Entry 8GDO (X-ray diffraction, 1.95 A resolution); this record covers chains H and L.

[Chain H]
Protein: DH1010 Fab Heavy Chain
Source organism: Homo sapiens
Notes: antibody fragment or engineered binder
Amino-acid sequence (222 residues; each row starts with the number of its first residue; a row labelled like 82A-82C holds insertion residues (82A, then the next letters in order)):
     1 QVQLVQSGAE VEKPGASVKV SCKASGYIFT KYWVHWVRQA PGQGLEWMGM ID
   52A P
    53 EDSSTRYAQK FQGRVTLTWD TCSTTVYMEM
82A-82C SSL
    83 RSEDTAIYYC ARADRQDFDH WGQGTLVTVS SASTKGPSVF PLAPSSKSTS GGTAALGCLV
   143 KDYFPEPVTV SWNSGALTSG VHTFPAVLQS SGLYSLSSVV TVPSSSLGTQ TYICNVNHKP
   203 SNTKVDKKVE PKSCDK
Unresolved in the structure: 128-132
Cystine bridges: Cys22-Cys92, Cys140-Cys196

[Chain L]
Protein: DH1010 Fab Light chain
Source organism: Homo sapiens
Notes: antibody fragment or engineered binder
Amino-acid sequence (219 residues; each row starts with the number of its first residue; a row labelled like 27A-27E holds insertion residues (27A, then the next letters in order)):
     1 DIVMTQTPLS SPVTLGQPAS ISCRSSQ
27A-27E SLLHS
    28 DGNTYLSWLQ QRPGQPPRLL IYKVSNRFSE VPDRFSGSGA GTDFTLKISR VEAEDVGIYY
    88 CMQGTQFPRT FGQGTKLEIE RTVAAPSVFI FPPSDEQLKS GTASVVCLLN NFYPREAKVQ
   148 WKVDNALQSG NSQESVTEQD SKDSTYSLSS TLTLSKADYE KHKVYACEVT HQGLSSPVTK
   208 SFNRGEC
Cystine bridges: Cys23-Cys88, Cys134-Cys194

[Interface between chain H and chain L]
Cross-chain cystine bridges: Cys216(H)-Cys214(L)
Residue-residue contacts (67; chain H residue first):
  Gln39(H) - Gln38(L)  hydrogen bond
  Gln39(H) - Tyr87(L)  hydrogen bond
  Gln43(H) - Tyr87(L)
  Gly44(H) - Tyr87(L)
  Leu45(H) - Tyr87(L)  hydrophobic
  Leu45(H) - Phe98(L)
  Trp47(H) - Phe94(L)  hydrophobic
  Trp47(H) - Pro95(L)  hydrophobic
  Trp47(H) - Arg96(L)
  Met50(H) - Phe94(L)  hydrophobic
  Arg58(H) - Phe94(L)
  Tyr91(H) - Gln38(L)  hydrogen bond
  Tyr91(H) - Gln42(L)
  Tyr91(H) - Pro43(L)  hydrophobic
  Arg97(H) - Tyr32(L)
  Arg97(H) - Lys50(L)  hydrogen bond (backbone-side chain)
  Gln98(H) - Tyr32(L)
  Gln98(H) - Met89(L)
  Gln98(H) - Arg96(L)  hydrogen bond
  Asp99(H) - Tyr49(L)
  Asp99(H) - Lys50(L)  salt bridge
  Phe100(H) - Leu36(L)
  Phe100(H) - Leu46(L)
  Phe100(H) - Met89(L)  hydrophobic
  Asp101(H) - Leu46(L)
  Asp101(H) - Phe55(L)
  His102(H) - Phe55(L)
  Trp103(H) - Leu36(L)
  Trp103(H) - Pro43(L)  hydrophobic
  Trp103(H) - Pro44(L)
  Gly104(H) - Pro43(L)
  Phe122(H) - Ser121(L)
  Phe122(H) - Gln124(L)
  Pro123(H) - Ser121(L)
  Pro123(H) - Glu123(L)
  Leu124(H) - Phe118(L)
  Leu124(H) - Val133(L)  hydrophobic
  Ala125(H) - Phe118(L)
  Thr135(H) - Phe116(L)
  Ala137(H) - Phe116(L)  hydrophobic
  Ala137(H) - Phe118(L)
  Ala137(H) - Leu135(L)  hydrophobic
  Leu141(H) - Ser131(L)
  Lys143(H) - Gln124(L)
  Lys143(H) - Ser131(L)
  His164(H) - Asn137(L)
  His164(H) - Asn138(L)  hydrogen bond
  His164(H) - Asp167(L)
  His164(H) - Ser174(L)  hydrogen bond
  Phe166(H) - Leu135(L)  hydrophobic
  Phe166(H) - Ser162(L)
  Phe166(H) - Thr164(L)
  Phe166(H) - Ser174(L)
  Phe166(H) - Leu175(L)
  Phe166(H) - Ser176(L)
  Pro167(H) - Ser162(L)  hydrogen bond (backbone-side chain)
  Pro167(H) - Val163(L)
  Val169(H) - Gln160(L)
  Val169(H) - Glu161(L)
  Val169(H) - Ser162(L)
  Leu170(H) - Gln160(L)  hydrogen bond (backbone-side chain)
  Gln171(H) - Gln160(L)
  Ser179(H) - Ser176(L)
  Val181(H) - Leu135(L)  hydrophobic
  Thr183(H) - Asn137(L)
  Lys214(H) - Pro120(L)  hydrogen bond (side chain-backbone)
  Cys216(H) - Cys214(L)  disulfide
Also at the interface, not in a pair above, chain H (42 interface residues in all): Val37, Ala60, Gln105, Ala136, Leu138, Thr165, Lys209
Also at the interface, not in a pair above, chain L (40 interface residues in all): Gly91, Pro119, Asp122

[Overview]
The interface between chain H and chain L involves 42 residues on one side and 40 on the other, with 1
disulfide bond, 10 hydrogen bonds and 1 salt bridge. Polar contacts include Asp99(H)-Lys50(L),
Gln39(H)-Gln38(L) and Gln39(H)-Tyr87(L).
Here chain H is DH1010 Fab Heavy Chain and chain L is DH1010 Fab Light chain, both from Homo sapiens. Entry
8GDO (Crystal structure of DH1010 Fab) was determined by X-ray diffraction.
